Entry 6RJR (X-ray diffraction, 1.90 A resolution); this record covers chains A and C of the 4 polymer chains in the assembly.

# Chain A (and C)
Name: Catalase
Source organism: Kluyveromyces lactis
Notes: EC 1.11.1.6; chain C of this document is another copy of the same molecule, construct and numbering; everything in this record applies to it too
UniProt: Q6CR58 (Q6CR58_KLULA); residue numbers follow UniProt; this construct covers 1-511
Chain sequence (537 residues; row label = number of the first residue in the row; numbers below 1 keep their minus sign (Met-25 is residue -25)):
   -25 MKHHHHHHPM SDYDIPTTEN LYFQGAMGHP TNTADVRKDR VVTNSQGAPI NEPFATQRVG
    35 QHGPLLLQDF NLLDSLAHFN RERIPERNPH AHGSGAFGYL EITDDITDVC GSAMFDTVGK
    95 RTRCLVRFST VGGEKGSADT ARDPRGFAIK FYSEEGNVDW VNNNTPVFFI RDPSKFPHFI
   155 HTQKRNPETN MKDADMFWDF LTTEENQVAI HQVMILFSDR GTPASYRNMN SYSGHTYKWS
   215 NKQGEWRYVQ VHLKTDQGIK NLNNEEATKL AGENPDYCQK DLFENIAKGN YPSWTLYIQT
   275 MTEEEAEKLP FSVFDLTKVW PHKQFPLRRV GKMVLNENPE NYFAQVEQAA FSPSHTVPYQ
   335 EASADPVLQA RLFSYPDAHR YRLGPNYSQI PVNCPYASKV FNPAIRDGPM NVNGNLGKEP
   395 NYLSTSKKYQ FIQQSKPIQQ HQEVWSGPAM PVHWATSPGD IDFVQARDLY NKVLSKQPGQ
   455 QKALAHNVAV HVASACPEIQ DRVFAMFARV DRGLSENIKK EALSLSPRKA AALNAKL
Unresolved in the structure: -25 to -4, 424, 503-511 (chain C: -25 to 2, 503-511)
Construct notes: initiating methionine (-25); expression tag (-24 to 0)
Bound ions: K+: Pro140, Gly208, Lys292; heme Fe near Tyr349 (its only coordinating residue here)
Residues lining bound ligands:
  - heme (HEM): Arg61, Asn62, Pro63, His64, Arg101, Ser103, Gly120, Phe121, Ala122, Val135, Asn136, Asn137, Phe142, Ile144, Pro147, Phe150, Ser207, His209, Leu290, Phe325, Val341, Ala344, Arg345, Ser348, Tyr349, Ala352, His353, Arg356
  - NADPH (NDP; NADPH dihydro-nicotinamide-adenine-dinucleotide phosphate): Pro140, His185, Ile189, Ser192, Arg194, Asn204, Tyr206, His226, Lys228, Ile233, Gln273, Val293, Trp294, Pro295, His296, Gln439, Asp442, Leu443, Val447, Leu448, Gln451
From the paper describing this entry:
  - catalytic residues: His64, Asn137
  - heme coordination: Tyr349
  - contacts within the chain: His209-Asp339 (hydrogen bond), His209-Arg345 (hydrogen bond), Arg345-Tyr349 (hydrogen bond)
  - catalytic residues: Val105, Asp117 (proposed by the authors, not directly observed)
  - binding site for NADPH: Ile189
  - binding site for heme: His64

# Interface between chain A and chain C
Residue-residue contacts (194):
  Thr7(A) with Gly388(C)
  Ala8(A) with Leu390(C); Gly391(C)
  Asp9(A) with Lys373(C), salt bridge; Leu390(C)
  Val10(A) with Phe375(C), hydrophobic
  Arg11(A) with Ser372(C), hydrogen bond; Lys373(C), hydrogen bond (side chain-backbone); Phe375(C)
  Asp13(A) with Gln404(C)
  Arg14(A) with Phe375(C); Glu393(C), salt bridge; Lys401(C); Lys402(C), hydrogen bond (side chain-backbone); Tyr403(C); Gln404(C), hydrogen bond (backbone-backbone)
  Val15(A) with Phe375(C); Gln404(C)
  Val16(A) with Phe375(C); Gln404(C), hydrogen bond (backbone-backbone); Phe405(C), hydrophobic
  Thr17(A) with Lys373(C); Val374(C); Phe375(C), hydrogen bond (backbone-backbone); Asn376(C), hydrogen bond (backbone-side chain)
  Asn18(A) with Val374(C)
  Ser19(A) with Ser362(C); Val374(C)
  Gln20(A) with Gly130(C); Asn131(C), hydrogen bond (backbone-backbone); His329(C), hydrogen bond; Tyr361(C); Ser362(C); Pro369(C)
  Gly21(A) with Glu129(C); Gly130(C); Pro369(C); Ser372(C), hydrogen bond (backbone-side chain); Val374(C)
  Ala22(A) with Glu129(C); Gly130(C); Thr330(C)
  Pro23(A) with Glu129(C); Ile406(C), hydrophobic; Gln407(C)
  Ile24(A) with Asn376(C); Phe405(C)
  Asn25(A) with Ile406(C); Gln407(C); Gln408(C); Lys410(C), hydrogen bond (side chain-backbone); Ile412(C)
  Pro27(A) with Leu397(C), hydrophobic; Phe405(C), hydrophobic
  Phe28(A) with Leu397(C), hydrophobic
  Gln31(A) with Ile412(C)
  Leu41(A) with Gln343(C)
  Gln42(A) with Gln343(C), hydrogen bond; Leu346(C); Gln413(C), hydrogen bond
  Phe44(A) with Ser328(C); His329(C); Pro350(C), hydrophobic
  Asp48(A) with Ile379(C)
  Ala51(A) with Arg354(C)
  His52(A) with Pro359(C); Asn360(C), hydrogen bond; Ile379(C); Arg380(C), hydrogen bond (side chain-backbone); Asp381(C)
  Arg55(A) with Arg354(C); Pro359(C); Gly382(C); Pro383(C)
  Glu56(A) with Arg380(C); Asp381(C); Gly382(C), hydrogen bond (backbone-backbone)
  Ile58(A) with Pro383(C)
  Glu129(A) with Gly21(C); Ala22(C); Pro23(C)
  Gly130(A) with Gln20(C); Gly21(C); Ala22(C)
  Asn131(A) with Gln20(C), hydrogen bond (backbone-backbone)
  Glu314(A) with Gly391(C); Lys392(C), hydrogen bond (backbone-backbone)
  Asn315(A) with Arg380(C); Gly388(C); Asn389(C), hydrogen bond; Gly391(C), hydrogen bond (side chain-backbone)
  Phe317(A) with Asp381(C); Gly382(C); Asn389(C)
  Ala318(A) with Gly388(C)
  Gln322(A) with Gly382(C); Met384(C), hydrogen bond (side chain-backbone); Asn385(C), hydrogen bond (side chain-backbone)
  Ser328(A) with Phe44(C)
  His329(A) with Gln20(C); Phe44(C)
  Thr330(A) with Ala22(C)
  Pro332(A) with Pro23(C), hydrophobic
  Gln343(A) with Leu41(C); Gln42(C), hydrogen bond
  Leu346(A) with Gln42(C)
  Phe347(A) with Leu41(C), hydrophobic
  Pro350(A) with Phe44(C), hydrophobic
  Arg354(A) with Ala51(C); Arg55(C)
  Leu357(A) with Met384(C)
  Pro359(A) with His52(C); Arg55(C)
  Asn360(A) with His52(C), hydrogen bond; Met384(C)
  Tyr361(A) with Met384(C), hydrophobic
  Ser362(A) with Ser19(C)
  Ile364(A) with Met384(C), hydrophobic; Asn385(C)
  Pro365(A) with Val386(C)
  Pro369(A) with Gln20(C); Gly21(C)
  Ser372(A) with Arg11(C), hydrogen bond; Gly21(C), hydrogen bond (side chain-backbone)
  Lys373(A) with Arg11(C), hydrogen bond (backbone-side chain); Thr17(C)
  Val374(A) with Thr17(C); Asn18(C); Ser19(C); Gly21(C)
  Phe375(A) with Val10(C), hydrophobic; Arg11(C); Arg14(C); Val15(C); Val16(C); Thr17(C), hydrogen bond (backbone-backbone)
  Asn376(A) with Thr17(C), hydrogen bond (side chain-backbone); Ile24(C)
  Ile379(A) with Asp48(C); His52(C)
  Arg380(A) with His52(C), hydrogen bond (backbone-side chain); Glu56(C); Asn315(C)
  Asp381(A) with His52(C); Glu56(C); Phe317(C)
  Gly382(A) with Arg55(C); Glu56(C), hydrogen bond (backbone-backbone); Phe317(C); Gln322(C)
  Pro383(A) with Arg55(C); Ile58(C)
  Met384(A) with Gln322(C), hydrogen bond (backbone-side chain); Leu357(C); Asn360(C); Ile364(C), hydrophobic; Met384(C)
  Asn385(A) with Gln322(C), hydrogen bond (backbone-side chain); Ile364(C)
  Val386(A) with Pro365(C)
  Gly388(A) with Thr7(C); Ala8(C); Asn315(C)
  Asn389(A) with Asn315(C), hydrogen bond; Ala318(C)
  Leu390(A) with Ala8(C); Val10(C)
  Gly391(A) with Ala8(C); Glu314(C); Asn315(C), hydrogen bond (backbone-side chain)
  Lys392(A) with Glu314(C), hydrogen bond (backbone-backbone)
  Glu393(A) with Val10(C); Arg14(C), salt bridge
  Leu397(A) with Pro27(C), hydrophobic; Phe28(C), hydrophobic
  Lys401(A) with Arg14(C)
  Lys402(A) with Arg14(C), hydrogen bond (backbone-side chain)
  Tyr403(A) with Arg14(C); Val16(C), hydrophobic
  Gln404(A) with Asp13(C); Arg14(C), hydrogen bond (backbone-backbone); Val15(C); Val16(C), hydrogen bond (backbone-backbone)
  Phe405(A) with Val16(C), hydrophobic; Ile24(C); Pro27(C), hydrophobic
  Ile406(A) with Pro23(C), hydrophobic; Asn25(C)
  Gln407(A) with Pro23(C); Asn25(C), hydrogen bond (backbone-side chain)
  Gln408(A) with Asn25(C)
  Lys410(A) with Asn25(C), hydrogen bond (backbone-side chain)
  Ile412(A) with Gln31(C)
  Gln413(A) with Gln42(C), hydrogen bond
Interface residues without a listed pair, chain A (97 interface residues in all): Glu26, Val33, Leu47, Arg57, Lys124, Ala344, Asp351, Gln363, Asn367, Ala378, Asn387
Interface residues without a listed pair, chain C (97 interface residues in all): Asp9, Glu26, Leu47, Arg57, Lys124, Pro332, Ala344, Phe347, Gln363, Asn367, Pro377, Ala378, Asn387, Trp419

# Summary
The chain A/chain C interface involves 97 residues from each chain, with 42 hydrogen bonds and 3 salt bridges.
Polar contacts include Asp9(A)-Lys373(C), Arg14(A)-Glu393(C) and Arg11(A)-Ser372(C). Ligands of chain A: heme
and NADPH. The paper reports catalytic residues His64(A), Asn137(A) and Val105(A) among others; a binding site
for NADPH at Ile189(A).
Chain A and chain C are both Catalase (Kluyveromyces lactis); the structure, Crystal structure of a Fungal
Catalase at 1.9 Angstrom, was determined by X-ray diffraction, deposited together with 6RJN.
